PDB entry 4ZTH | X-ray diffraction, 2.15 A resolution | chain A

== Chain A ==
Molecule: Mitogen-activated protein kinase 14
From: Homo sapiens
Notes: EC 2.7.11.24
UniProt: Q16539 (MK14_HUMAN); residue numbers follow UniProt; this construct covers 2-360
Amino-acid sequence (383 residues; numbered -22 to 360; the number before each row is that of its first residue; numbers below 1 keep their minus sign (Met-22 is residue -22)):
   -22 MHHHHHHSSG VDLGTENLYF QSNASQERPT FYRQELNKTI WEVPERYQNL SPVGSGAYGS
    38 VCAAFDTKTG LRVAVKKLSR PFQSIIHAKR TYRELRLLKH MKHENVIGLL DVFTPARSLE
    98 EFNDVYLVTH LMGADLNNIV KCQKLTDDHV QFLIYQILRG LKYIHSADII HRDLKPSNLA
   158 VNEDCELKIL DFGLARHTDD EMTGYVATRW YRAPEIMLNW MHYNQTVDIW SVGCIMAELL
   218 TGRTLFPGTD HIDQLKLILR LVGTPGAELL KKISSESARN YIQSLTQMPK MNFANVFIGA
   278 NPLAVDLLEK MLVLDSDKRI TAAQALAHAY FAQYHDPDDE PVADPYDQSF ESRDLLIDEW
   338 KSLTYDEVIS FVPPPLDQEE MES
Disordered / not traced: -22 to 3, 172-182, 354-360
Construct notes: expression tag (-22 to 1)
Residues lining bound ligands:
  - GG5 (4-[3-(4-fluorophenyl)-1H-pyrazol-4-yl]pyridine): Pro191, Glu192, Leu195, Trp197, Leu232, Leu236, Pro242, Leu246, Lys249, Ile250, Ile259, Leu291, Asp292, Ser293, Arg296
  - 6-chloro-3-phenyl-4-(pyridin-4-yl)pyridazine (VVT): Val38, Ala51, Val52, Lys53, Leu75, Ile84, Leu104, Val105, Thr106, His107, Leu108, Met109, Leu167, Phe169, Gly170, Leu171

== In short ==
Ligands of chain A: 6-chloro-3-phenyl-4-(pyridin-4-yl)pyridazine and compound GG5.
Chain A is Mitogen-activated protein kinase 14 (Homo sapiens); the structure, Structure of human
p38aMAPK-arylpyridazinylpyridine fragment complex used in inhibitor discovery, was determined by X-ray
diffraction (same publication as 4EWQ).
